PDB entry 5HCY | X-ray diffraction, 2.46 A resolution | chain A

== Chain A ==
Molecule: Epidermal growth factor receptor
Organism: Homo sapiens
Notes: EC 2.7.10.1
Reference sequence: P00533 (EGFR_HUMAN); numbering as in UniProt (aligned over 696-1022)
Chain sequence (331 residues; each row starts with the number of its first residue):
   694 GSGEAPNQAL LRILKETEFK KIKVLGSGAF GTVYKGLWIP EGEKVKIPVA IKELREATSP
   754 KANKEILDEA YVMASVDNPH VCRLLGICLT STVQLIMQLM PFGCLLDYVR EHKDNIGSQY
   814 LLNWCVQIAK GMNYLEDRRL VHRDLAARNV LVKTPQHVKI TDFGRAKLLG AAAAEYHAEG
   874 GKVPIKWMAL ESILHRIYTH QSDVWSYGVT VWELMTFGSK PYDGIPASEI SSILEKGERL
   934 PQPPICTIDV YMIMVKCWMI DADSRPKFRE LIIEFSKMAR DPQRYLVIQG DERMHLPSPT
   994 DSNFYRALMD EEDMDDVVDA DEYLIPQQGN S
Not modelled in the structure: 694-695, 748-749, 863-875, 999-1005, 1020-1024
Construct notes: expression tag (694-695, 1023-1024); engineered mutation Met-790 (Thr in P00533), Arg-858 (Leu in P00533), Ala-865 (Glu in P00533), Ala-866 (Glu in P00533), Ala-867 (Lys in P00533)
Curated features (UniProtKB/Swiss-Prot):
  - active site: Asp-837 (Proton acceptor)
  - binding site (ATP): Leu-718 to Val-726, Lys-745, Asp-855
  - site: Tyr-1016 (Important for interaction with PIK3C2B)
  - modified residue: Lys-745 (N6-(2-hydroxyisobutyryl)lysine), Tyr-869 (Phosphotyrosine), Ser-991 (Phosphoserine), Ser-995 (Phosphoserine), Tyr-998 (Phosphotyrosine), Tyr-1016 (Phosphotyrosine)
  - cross-link (Glycyl lysine isopeptide (Lys-Gly)): Lys-716 (interchain with G-Cter in ubiquitin), Lys-737 (interchain with G-Cter in ubiquitin), Lys-754 (interchain with G-Cter in ubiquitin), Lys-757 (interchain with G-Cter in ubiquitin), Lys-929 (interchain with G-Cter in ubiquitin), Lys-960 (interchain with G-Cter in ubiquitin), Lys-970 (interchain with G-Cter in ubiquitin)

== Overview ==
From UniProt: active-site residue Asp-837 and 11 ATP-binding residues.
Chain A is Epidermal growth factor receptor (Homo sapiens); the structure, EGFR kinase domain mutant "TMLR"
with 3-carboxamide azaindole compound 13, was determined by X-ray diffraction together with 5HCX and 5HCZ from
the same study.
